Entry 2WVD (X-ray diffraction, 2.65 A resolution); this record covers chains C and D.

[Chain C (and D)]
Protein: Putative nickel-responsive regulator
Organism: Helicobacter pylori
Notes: chain D of this document is another copy of the same molecule, construct and numbering; everything in this record applies to it too
Reference sequence: O25896 (NIKR_HELPY); numbering as in UniProt (aligned over 1-148)
Amino-acid sequence (148 residues; row label = number of the first residue in the row):
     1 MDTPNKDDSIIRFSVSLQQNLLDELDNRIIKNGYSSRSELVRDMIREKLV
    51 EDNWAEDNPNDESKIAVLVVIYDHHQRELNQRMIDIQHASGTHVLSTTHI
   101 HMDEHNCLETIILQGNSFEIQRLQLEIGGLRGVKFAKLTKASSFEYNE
Not modelled in the structure: 1-7, 55-59, 146-148 (chain D: 1-7, 146-148)
Differences from the reference sequence: engineered mutation Ser96 (Cys in O25896)
UniProt features mapped onto this chain:
  - binding site (Ni(2+)): His88, His99, His101, Cys107
Reported in the primary citation:
  - mutagenesis - Q87F, C96S: decreased binding to Ni(II)
  - mutagenesis - H74G/H75G, Q76A/R77A, Q87F: decreased binding to DNA
  - mutagenesis - H74G/H75G: unchanged binding to nickel

[Chain C / chain D interface]
Contacting residue pairs (109; chain C residue first):
  Asp8(C) - Gln18(D)
  Ser9(C) - Gln18(D)  hydrogen bond (backbone-side chain)
  Ser9(C) - Gln19(D)
  Ile10(C) - Ser16(D)
  Ile10(C) - Leu17(D)
  Ile11(C) - Val15(D)
  Ile11(C) - Ser16(D)
  Ile11(C) - Leu17(D)  hydrogen bond (backbone-backbone)
  Ile11(C) - Gln18(D)
  Ile11(C) - Gln19(D)
  Ile11(C) - Leu22(D)  hydrophobic
  Arg12(C) - Ser14(D)  hydrogen bond
  Arg12(C) - Val15(D)
  Arg12(C) - Ser16(D)
  Phe13(C) - Phe13(D)
  Phe13(C) - Ser14(D)
  Phe13(C) - Val15(D)  hydrogen bond (backbone-backbone)
  Phe13(C) - Leu17(D)  hydrophobic
  Phe13(C) - Leu22(D)  hydrophobic
  Ser14(C) - Arg12(D)  hydrogen bond (backbone-side chain)
  Ser14(C) - Phe13(D)
  Ser14(C) - Ser38(D)
  Val15(C) - Ile11(D)
  Val15(C) - Arg12(D)
  Val15(C) - Phe13(D)  hydrogen bond (backbone-backbone)
  Val15(C) - Val15(D)  hydrophobic
  Val15(C) - Ser38(D)
  Ser16(C) - Ile10(D)
  Ser16(C) - Ile11(D)
  Ser16(C) - Arg12(D)  hydrogen bond
  Ser16(C) - Ser38(D)  hydrogen bond (backbone-side chain)
  Ser16(C) - Arg42(D)  hydrogen bond (backbone-side chain)
  Leu17(C) - Ile10(D)
  Leu17(C) - Ile11(D)  hydrogen bond (backbone-backbone)
  Leu17(C) - Phe13(D)  hydrophobic
  Leu17(C) - Arg42(D)
  Gln19(C) - Ile11(D)
  Leu21(C) - Arg42(D)
  Leu21(C) - Arg46(D)
  Leu21(C) - Leu49(D)
  Leu22(C) - Ile11(D)  hydrophobic
  Glu24(C) - Leu49(D)
  Glu24(C) - Asn53(D)  hydrogen bond
  Leu25(C) - Phe13(D)  hydrophobic
  Leu25(C) - Leu49(D)
  Arg28(C) - Leu49(D)
  Arg28(C) - Asp52(D)  salt bridge
  Arg28(C) - Asn53(D)  hydrogen bond
  Arg28(C) - Glu56(D)  salt bridge
  Arg37(C) - Phe13(D)
  Ser38(C) - Val15(D)
  Ser38(C) - Ser16(D)  hydrogen bond (side chain-backbone)
  Val41(C) - Val41(D)  hydrophobic
  Val41(C) - Ile45(D)  hydrophobic
  Arg42(C) - Ser16(D)  hydrogen bond (side chain-backbone)
  Arg42(C) - Leu17(D)
  Arg42(C) - Leu21(D)
  Met44(C) - Ile45(D)  hydrophobic
  Met44(C) - Leu49(D)  hydrophobic
  Arg46(C) - Leu21(D)
  Glu47(C) - Lys48(D)  salt bridge
  Lys48(C) - Met44(D)
  Lys48(C) - Glu47(D)  salt bridge
  Lys48(C) - Glu51(D)  salt bridge
  Leu49(C) - Leu21(D)  hydrophobic
  Leu49(C) - Glu24(D)
  Leu49(C) - Arg28(D)
  Glu51(C) - Lys137(D)  salt bridge
  Asp52(C) - Arg28(D)  salt bridge
  Ile65(C) - Leu108(D)  hydrophobic
  Ile71(C) - Ala141(D)  hydrophobic
  Ile71(C) - Ser142(D)
  Ser96(C) - Thr98(D)
  Thr98(C) - Ser96(D)
  Thr98(C) - Ile112(D)
  Ile100(C) - Ile112(D)  hydrophobic
  Met102(C) - Ile65(D)  hydrophobic
  Met102(C) - Ala141(D)
  Asp103(C) - Ser143(D)  hydrogen bond
  Asn106(C) - Ser143(D)  hydrogen bond
  Asn106(C) - Phe144(D)  hydrogen bond (side chain-backbone)
  Leu108(C) - Ala141(D)  hydrophobic
  Thr110(C) - Val67(D)
  Ile112(C) - Thr98(D)
  Ile112(C) - Ile100(D)  hydrophobic
  Gln121(C) - Arg28(D)
  Gln121(C) - Asn32(D)  hydrogen bond
  Gln121(C) - Tyr34(D)
  Arg122(C) - Asn32(D)  hydrogen bond (side chain-backbone)
  Arg122(C) - Gly33(D)
  Leu125(C) - Tyr34(D)  hydrophobic
  Lys134(C) - Phe144(D)
  Phe135(C) - Thr139(D)
  Phe135(C) - Lys140(D)
  Phe135(C) - Phe144(D)  hydrophobic
  Lys137(C) - Glu47(D)
  Lys137(C) - Glu51(D)  salt bridge
  Lys137(C) - Lys137(D)
  Lys137(C) - Thr139(D)
  Thr139(C) - Phe135(D)
  Thr139(C) - Lys137(D)
  Thr139(C) - Thr139(D)
  Lys140(C) - Arg28(D)
  Lys140(C) - Phe135(D)
  Ala141(C) - Ile71(D)  hydrophobic
  Ala141(C) - Leu108(D)  hydrophobic
  Ser142(C) - Ile71(D)
  Ser143(C) - Met102(D)
  Phe144(C) - Met102(D)  hydrophobic
Interface residues without a listed pair, chain C (60 interface residues in all): Gln18, Lys31, Asn32, Ile45, Val67, Val69, Leu95, Phe118, Gln124, Ala136
Interface residues without a listed pair, chain D (58 interface residues in all): Ser9, Asn20, Leu25, Lys31, Arg37, Val50, Asp57, Val69, Leu95, Thr110, Leu138

[In short]
60 residues of chain C face 58 of chain D across their interface; the contacts include 19 hydrogen bonds and 8
salt bridges. Polar pairs include Arg28(C)-Asp52(D), Arg28(C)-Glu56(D) and Glu47(C)-Lys48(D). The paper
reports that H74G/H75G, Q76A/R77A and Q87F of chain C reduce binding to DNA; Q87F and C96S of chain C reduce
binding to Ni(II).
Chain C and chain D are both Putative nickel-responsive regulator (Helicobacter pylori); the structure,
Structural and mechanistic insights into Helicobacter pylori NikR function, was determined by X-ray
diffraction (same publication as 2WVB, 2WVC and 2WVE).
